Entry 6O2P (electron microscopy, 3.30 A resolution); this record covers chains A and B.

# Chain A
Molecule: Cystic fibrosis transmembrane conductance regulator
Source organism: Homo sapiens
Notes: EC 3.6.3.49
UniProt: P13569 (CFTR_HUMAN); residues 1-1480 here = UniProt positions 1-1480
Amino-acid sequence (1489 residues; each row starts with the number of its first residue):
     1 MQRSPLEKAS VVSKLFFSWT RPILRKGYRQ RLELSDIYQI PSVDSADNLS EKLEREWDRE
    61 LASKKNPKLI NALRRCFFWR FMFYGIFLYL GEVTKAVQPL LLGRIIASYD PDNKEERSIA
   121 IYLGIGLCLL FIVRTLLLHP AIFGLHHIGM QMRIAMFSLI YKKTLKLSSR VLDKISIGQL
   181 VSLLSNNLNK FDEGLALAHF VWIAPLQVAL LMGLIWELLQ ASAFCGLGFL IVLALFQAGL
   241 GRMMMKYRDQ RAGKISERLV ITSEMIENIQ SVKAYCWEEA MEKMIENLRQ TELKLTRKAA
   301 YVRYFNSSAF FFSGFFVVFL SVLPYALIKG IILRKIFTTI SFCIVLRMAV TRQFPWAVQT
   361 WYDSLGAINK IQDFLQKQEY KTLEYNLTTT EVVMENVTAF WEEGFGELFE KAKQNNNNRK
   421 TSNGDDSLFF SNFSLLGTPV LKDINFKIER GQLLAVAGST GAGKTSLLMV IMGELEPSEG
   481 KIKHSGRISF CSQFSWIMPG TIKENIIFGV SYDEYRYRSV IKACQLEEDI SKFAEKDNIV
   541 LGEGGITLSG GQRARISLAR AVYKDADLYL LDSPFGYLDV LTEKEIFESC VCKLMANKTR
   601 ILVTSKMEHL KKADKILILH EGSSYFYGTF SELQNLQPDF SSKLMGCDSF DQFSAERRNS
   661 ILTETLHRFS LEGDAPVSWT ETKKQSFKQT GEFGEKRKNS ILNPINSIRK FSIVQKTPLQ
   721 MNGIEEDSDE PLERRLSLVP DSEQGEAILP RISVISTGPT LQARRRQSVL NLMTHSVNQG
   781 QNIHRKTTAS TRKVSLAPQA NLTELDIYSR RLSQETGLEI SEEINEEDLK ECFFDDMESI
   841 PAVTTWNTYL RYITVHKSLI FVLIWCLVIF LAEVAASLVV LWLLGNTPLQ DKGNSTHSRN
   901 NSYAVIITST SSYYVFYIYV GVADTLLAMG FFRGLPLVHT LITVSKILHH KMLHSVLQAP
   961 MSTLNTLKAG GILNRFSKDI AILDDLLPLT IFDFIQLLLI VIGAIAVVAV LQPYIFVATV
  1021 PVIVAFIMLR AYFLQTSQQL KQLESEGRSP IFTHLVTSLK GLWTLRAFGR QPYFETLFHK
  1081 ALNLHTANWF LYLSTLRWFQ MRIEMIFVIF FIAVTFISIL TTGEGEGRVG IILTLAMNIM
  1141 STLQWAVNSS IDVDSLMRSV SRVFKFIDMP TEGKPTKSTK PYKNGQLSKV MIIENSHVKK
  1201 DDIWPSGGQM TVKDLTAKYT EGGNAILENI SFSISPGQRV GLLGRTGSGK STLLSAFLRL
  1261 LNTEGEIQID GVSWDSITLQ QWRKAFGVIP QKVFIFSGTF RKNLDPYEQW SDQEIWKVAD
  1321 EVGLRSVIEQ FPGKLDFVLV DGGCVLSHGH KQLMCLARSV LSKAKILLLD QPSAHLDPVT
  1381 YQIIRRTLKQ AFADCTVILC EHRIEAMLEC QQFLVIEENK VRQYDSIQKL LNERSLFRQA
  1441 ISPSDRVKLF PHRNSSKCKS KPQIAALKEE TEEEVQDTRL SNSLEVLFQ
Unresolved in the structure: 410-436, 638-844, 890-899, 1174-1201, 1452-1489
Sequence notes: engineered mutation Gln1371 (Glu in P13569); expression tag (1481-1489)
Metal / ion sites: Mg2+ site 1: Thr465, Gln493 (together with ATP); Mg2+ site 2: Ser1251, Gln1291 (together with ATP)
Small-molecule neighbours:
  - Digitonin (AJP): Leu206, Ala209, Leu210, Gly213, Leu214, Glu217
  - ATP (adenosine-5'-triphosphate), molecule 1: Asp173, Trp401, Val440, Ser459, Thr460, Gly461, Ala462, Gly463, Lys464, Thr465, Ser466, Gln493, Gln1330, Cys1344, Val1345, Leu1346, Ser1347, His1348, Gly1349, His1350, His1375
  - ATP, molecule 2: Phe533, Ile546, Thr547, Leu548, Ser549, Gly550, Gly551, Gln552, Tyr577, Asn965, Tyr1219, Ile1226, Arg1245, Thr1246, Gly1247, Ser1248, Gly1249, Lys1250, Ser1251, Thr1252, Gln1291, Gln1371, His1402
  - VX7 (N-(2,4-di-tert-butyl-5-hydroxyphenyl)-4-oxo-1,4-dihydroquinoline-3-carboxamide): Leu233, Phe236, Tyr304, Phe305, Ser308, Ala309, Phe312, Gly930, Phe931, Phe932
UniProt features mapped onto this chain:
  - motif: Thr1478 to Leu1480 (PDZ-binding)
  - binding site (ATP): Trp401, Ser434, Gly458 to Thr465, Gln493, Tyr1219, Gly1244 to Ser1251
  - modified residue: Ser549 (Phosphoserine), Ser660 (Phosphoserine), Ser670 (Phosphoserine), Ser686 (Phosphoserine), Ser700 (Phosphoserine), Ser712 (Phosphoserine), Thr717 (Phosphothreonine), Ser737 (Phosphoserine), Ser753 (Phosphoserine), Ser768 (Phosphoserine), Ser790 (Phosphoserine), Ser795 (Phosphoserine), Ser813 (Phosphoserine), Ser1444 (Phosphoserine), Ser1456 (Phosphoserine)
  - lipidation (S-palmitoyl cysteine): Cys524, Cys1395
  - glycosylation (N-linked (GlcNAc...) asparagine): Asn894, Asn900
  - cross-link: Lys688 (Glycyl lysine isopeptide (Lys-Gly) (interchain with G-Cter in ubiquitin))
  - natural variant: Ser13 (S13F: In CF), Arg31 (R31C; R31L: In CF; uncertain significance), Ser42 (S42F: In CF), Asp44 (D44G: In CF; uncertain significance; D44V), Ser50 (S50Y: In CBAVD), Trp57 (W57G: In CF), Pro67 (P67L: In CF), Arg74 (R74W: In CF and CBAVD; uncertain significance), Arg75 (R75Q: In CF), Gly85 (G85E: In CF), Phe87 (F87L: In CF), Gly91 (G91R: In CF), 149 further natural variant entries in UniProt
  - mutagenesis: Arg347 (R347D: Decreases glutathione uptake. Increases affinity for glutathione), Lys464 (K464A: Decreases glutathione uptake; K464M: Impaired maturation of glycan chains indicating impaired trafficking from the endoplasmic reticulum to the cell membrane), Phe508 (F508R: Impaired maturation of glycan chains indicating impaired trafficking from the endoplasmic reticulum to the cell membrane), Ile539 (I539T: Enhances trafficking from the endoplasmic reticulum to the cell membrane), Asn894 (N894D: Abolishes N-glycosylation, enhances endocytosis and impairs subsequent recycling to the cell surface; when associated with D-900), Asn900 (N900D: Abolishes N-glycosylation, enhances endocytosis and impairs subsequent recycling to the cell surface; when associated with D-894), Met1137 (M1137R: Abolishes channel activity. Impairs protein maturation, suggesting the protein is retained in the endoplasmic reticulum), Ile1139 (I1139V: Decreases channel activity, no visible effect on protein maturation), Asp1154 (D1154G: Decreases channel activity, no visible effect on protein maturation), Lys1250 (K1250A: Decreases glutathione uptake; K1250M: No effect on maturation of glycans, suggesting that trafficking to the plasma membrane is not altered), Thr1478 to Leu1480 (Reduces interaction with MARCHF2 and abolishes subsequent MARCHF2-mediated degradation. No effect on localization to the Golgi)
Reported in the primary citation:
  - binding site for VX7: Leu233, Phe236, Phe305, Ser308, Phe312, Phe931, Phe932
  - mutagenesis - Y304A, S308A, F312A, R933A: abolished binding to VX7
  - mutagenesis - L233A, F236A, F305A, F931A (10-fold): decreased binding to VX7
  - mutagenesis - F932A: unchanged binding to VX7
  - mutagenesis - E1371Q: increased catalytic activity

# Chain B
Molecule: Unknown Peptide
Source organism: Homo sapiens
Amino-acid sequence (17 residues; each row starts with the number of its first residue; X marks 17 residues of unknown identity (built as UNK)):
     1 XXXXXXXXXX XXXXXXX

# How chain A and chain B interact
Chain A residues in contact with chain B, 13 residues: Met1, Leu34, Gln39, Asp47, Leu1043, Glu1046, Pro1050, Tyr1073, Thr1076, His1079, Lys1080, Asn1083, Leu1084

# Overview
No residue of chain A is in contact with chain B. Bound to chain A: ATP, Digitonin and compound VX7. The paper
reports a binding site for VX7 at Leu233(A), Phe236(A) and Phe305(A) among others; Y304A, S308A and F312A of
chain A, among others, abolish binding to VX7; 10 substitutions were tested in all.
Chain A is Cystic fibrosis transmembrane conductance regulator and chain B is Unknown Peptide, both from Homo
sapiens; the structure, Complex of ivacaftor with cystic fibrosis transmembrane conductance regulator (CFTR),
was determined by electron microscopy (same publication as 6O1V).
